5SB7 - chains A and F of the 6 polymer chains in the assembly; structure by X-ray diffraction, 2.10 A resolution.

# Chain A
Molecule: Tubulin alpha-1B chain
Organism: Bos taurus
UniProtKB: P81947 (TBA1B_BOVIN); residue numbers follow UniProt; this construct covers 1-451
Sequence (451 residues; numbered 1 to 451; the number before each row is that of its first residue):
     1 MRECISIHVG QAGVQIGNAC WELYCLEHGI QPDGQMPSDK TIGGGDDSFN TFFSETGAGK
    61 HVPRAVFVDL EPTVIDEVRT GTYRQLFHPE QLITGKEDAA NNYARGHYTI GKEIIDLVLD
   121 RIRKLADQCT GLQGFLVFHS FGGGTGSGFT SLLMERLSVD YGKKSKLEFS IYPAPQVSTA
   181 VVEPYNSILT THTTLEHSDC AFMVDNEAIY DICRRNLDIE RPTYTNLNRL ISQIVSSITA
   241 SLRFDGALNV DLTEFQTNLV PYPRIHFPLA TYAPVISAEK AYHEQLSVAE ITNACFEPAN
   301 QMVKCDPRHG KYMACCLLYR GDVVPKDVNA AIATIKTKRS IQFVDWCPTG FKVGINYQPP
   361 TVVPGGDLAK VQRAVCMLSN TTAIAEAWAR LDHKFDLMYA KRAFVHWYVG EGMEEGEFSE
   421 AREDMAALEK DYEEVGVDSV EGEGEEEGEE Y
Not modelled in the structure: 439-451
Ion coordination: Ca2+: Asp39, Thr41, Gly44, Glu55
Small-molecule neighbours: GTP (guanosine-5'-triphosphate): Gly10, Gln11, Ala12, Gln15, Ile16, Asp69, Asp98, Ala99, Ala100, Asn101, Ser140, Gly142, Gly143, Gly144, Thr145, Gly146, Ile171, Pro173, Val177, Ser178, Thr179, Glu183, Asn206, Tyr224, Leu227, Asn228, Ile231
What the authors report for this chain:
  - binding site for the ligand 4I2: Cys4, Phe52, Leu136, Leu167, Leu242, Leu252

# Chain F
Molecule: Tubulin-Tyrosine Ligase
Organism: Gallus gallus
UniProtKB: E1BQ43 (E1BQ43_CHICK); residue numbers follow UniProt; this construct covers 1-378
Sequence (384 residues; each row starts with the number of its first residue):
     1 MYTFVVRDEN SSVYAEVSRL LLATGQWKRL RKDNPRFNLM LGERNRLPFG RLGHEPGLVQ
    61 LVNYYRGADK LCRKASLVKL IKTSPELSES CTWFPESYVI YPTNLKTPVA PAQNGIRHLI
   121 NNTRTDEREV FLAAYNRRRE GREGNVWIAK SSAGAKGEGI LISSEASELL DFIDEQGQVH
   181 VIQKYLEKPL LLEPGHRKFD IRSWVLVDHL YNIYLYREGV LRTSSEPYNS ANFQDKTCHL
   241 TNHCIQKEYS KNYGRYEEGN EMFFEEFNQY LMDALNTTLE NSILLQIKHI IRSCLMCIEP
   301 AISTKHLHYQ SFQLFGFDFM VDEELKVWLI EVNGAPACAQ KLYAELCQGI VDVAISSVFP
   361 LADTGQKTSQ PTSIFIKLHH HHHH
Not modelled in the structure: 106-124, 154-158, 176-177, 232-234, 363-372, 383-384
Differences from the reference sequence: expression tag (379-384)
Ion coordination: Mg2+: Glu331 (together with AMP-PCP)
Small-molecule neighbours: AMP-PCP (ACP; phosphomethylphosphonic acid adenylate ester): Lys74, Ile148, Lys150, Gln183, Lys184, Tyr185, Leu186, Lys198, Asp200, Arg202, Arg222, His239, Leu240, Thr241, Asn242, Asp318, Met320, Ile330, Glu331, Asn333

# Chain A / chain F interface
Contacting residue pairs - 23 pairs, chain A then chain F:
  Gln176(A) - Pro56(F)
  Glu207(A) - His54(F)  salt bridge
  Glu297(A) - His306(F)
  Pro298(A) - Leu307(F)  hydrophobic
  Lys304(A) - His54(F)
  Lys304(A) - His308(F)
  Cys305(A) - His308(F)
  Asp306(A) - Arg66(F)
  Arg308(A) - Pro300(F)  hydrogen bond (side chain-backbone)
  Arg308(A) - Ala301(F)  hydrogen bond (side chain-backbone)
  Arg308(A) - Ile302(F)
  Arg308(A) - Ser303(F)  hydrogen bond (side chain-backbone)
  His309(A) - Arg66(F)  hydrogen bond (side chain-backbone)
  His309(A) - Gly67(F)
  His309(A) - Ala301(F)
  Lys338(A) - Pro300(F)
  Ser340(A) - Ala301(F)
  Glu386(A) - Gly50(F)
  Glu386(A) - Arg66(F)  salt bridge
  Arg390(A) - Gly50(F)
  Arg390(A) - His54(F)  hydrogen bond
  His393(A) - Arg51(F)
  Glu433(A) - Arg46(F)  salt bridge
Interface residues without a listed pair, chain A (17 interface residues in all): Ala299, Ala389
Interface residues without a listed pair, chain F (15 interface residues in all): Gly53

# In short
17 residues of chain A and 15 residues of chain F are in contact, with 5 hydrogen bonds and 3 salt bridges.
Polar pairs include Glu207(A)-His54(F), Glu386(A)-Arg66(F) and Glu433(A)-Arg46(F). Ligands of chain A: GTP.
Chain F binds AMP-PCP. The paper reports a binding site for the ligand 4I2 at Cys4(A), Phe52(A) and Leu136(A)
among others.
Here chain A is Tubulin alpha-1B chain (Bos taurus) and chain F is Tubulin-Tyrosine Ligase (Gallus gallus).
Entry 5SB7 (Tubulin-todalam-18-complex) was determined by X-ray diffraction (same publication as 5SB3, 5SB4,
5SB5, 5SB6 and 7Z7D).
